6FTT - chains C and B of the 8 polymer chains in the assembly; structure by X-ray diffraction, 2.29 A resolution.

Chain C (and B):
Name: ATP phosphoribosyltransferase regulatory subunit
Source organism: Psychrobacter arcticus 273-4
Notes: chain B of this document is another copy of the same molecule, construct and numbering; everything in this record applies to it too
UniProt: Q4FTX3 (HISZ_PSYA2); numbering as in UniProt (aligned over 1-387)
Sequence (388 residues; each row starts with the number of its first residue; numbering starts at 0):
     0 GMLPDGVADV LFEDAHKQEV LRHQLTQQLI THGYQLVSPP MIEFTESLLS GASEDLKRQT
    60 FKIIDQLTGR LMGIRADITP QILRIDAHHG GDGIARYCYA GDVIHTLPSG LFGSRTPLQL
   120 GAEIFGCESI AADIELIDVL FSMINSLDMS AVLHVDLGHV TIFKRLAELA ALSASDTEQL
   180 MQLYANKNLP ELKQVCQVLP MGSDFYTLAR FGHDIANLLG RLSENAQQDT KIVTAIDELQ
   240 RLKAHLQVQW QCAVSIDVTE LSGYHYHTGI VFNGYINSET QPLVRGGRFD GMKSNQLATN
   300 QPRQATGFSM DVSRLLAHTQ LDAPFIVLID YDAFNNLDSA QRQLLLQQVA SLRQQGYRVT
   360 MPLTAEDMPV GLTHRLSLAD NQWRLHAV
Not modelled in the structure: 292-300
Differences from the reference sequence: expression tag (0)
Ion coordination: Mg2+: Asp-76, Thr-78

Interface between chain C and chain B:
Residue-residue contacts (4):
  Lys-61(C) / Ile-63(B)
  Ile-63(C) / Lys-61(B)
  Leu-70(C) / Ile-63(B)  hydrophobic
  Leu-70(C) / Leu-70(B)  hydrophobic
Also at the interface, not in a pair above, chain C (4 interface residues in all): Gly-68
Also at the interface, not in a pair above, chain B (4 interface residues in all): Gly-68

Summary:
Chain C and chain B each contribute 4 residues to their interface. The Mg2+ site is built by Asp-76(C) and
Thr-78(C).
Chain C and chain B are both ATP phosphoribosyltransferase regulatory subunit (Psychrobacter arcticus 273-4);
the structure, ATP phosphoribosyltransferase (HisZG ATPPRT) from Psychrobacter arcticus in complex with PRPP,
was determined by X-ray diffraction together with 6FU2, 6FU7 and 6FUA from the same study.
